Entry 5ESO (X-ray diffraction, 2.05 A resolution); this record covers chains A and C of the 4 polymer chains in the assembly.

# Chain A (and C)
Protein: 2-succinyl-5-enolpyruvyl-6-hydroxy-3-cyclohexene-1-carboxylate synthase
From: Mycobacterium tuberculosis (strain ATCC 25618 / H37Rv)
Notes: EC 2.2.1.9; chain C of this document is another copy of the same molecule, construct and numbering; everything in this record applies to it too
UniProt: P9WK11 (MEND_MYCTU); residues 1-554 here = UniProt positions 1-554
Chain sequence (574 residues; each row starts with the number of its first residue; numbers below 1 keep their minus sign (Met-19 is residue -19)):
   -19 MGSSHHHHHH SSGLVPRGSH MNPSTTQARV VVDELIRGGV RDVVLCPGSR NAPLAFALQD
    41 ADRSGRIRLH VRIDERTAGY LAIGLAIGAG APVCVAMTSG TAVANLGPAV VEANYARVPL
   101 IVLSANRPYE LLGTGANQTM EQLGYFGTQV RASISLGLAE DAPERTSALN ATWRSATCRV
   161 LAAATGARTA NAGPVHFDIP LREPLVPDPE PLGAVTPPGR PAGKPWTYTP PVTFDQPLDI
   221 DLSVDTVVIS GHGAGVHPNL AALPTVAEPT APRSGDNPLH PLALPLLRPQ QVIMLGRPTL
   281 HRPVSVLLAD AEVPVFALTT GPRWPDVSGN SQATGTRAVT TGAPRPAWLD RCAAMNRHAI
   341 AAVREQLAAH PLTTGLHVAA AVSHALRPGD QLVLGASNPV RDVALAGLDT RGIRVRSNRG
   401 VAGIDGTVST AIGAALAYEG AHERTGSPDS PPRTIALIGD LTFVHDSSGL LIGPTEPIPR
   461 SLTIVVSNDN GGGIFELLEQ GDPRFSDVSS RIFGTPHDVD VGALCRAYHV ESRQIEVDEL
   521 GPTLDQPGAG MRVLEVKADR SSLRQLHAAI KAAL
Not modelled in the structure: -19 to 0, 190-194, 471-486, 494-496, 528 (chain C: -19 to 1, 185-194)
Differences from the reference sequence: initiating methionine (-19); expression tag (-18 to 0)
Metal / ion sites: Mg2+: Asp440, Asp469
Residues lining bound ligands:
  - isochorismic acid (ISC; (5S,6S)-5-[(1-carboxyethenyl)oxy]-6-hydroxycyclohexa-1,3-diene-1-carboxylic acid): Gly28, Ser29, Arg30, Thr78, Arg107, Asn117, Gln118
  - thiamine diphosphate (TPP): Pro27, Gly28, Glu55, Thr78, Thr81, Ala82, Asn85, Gln118

# Chain A / chain C interface
Pairs across the interface (85):
  Ala151(A) with Ser308(C); Gly309(C)
  Thr152(A) with Ser308(C)
  Ser155(A) with Asp306(C); Gly309(C)
  Cys158(A) with Trp304(C)
  Arg159(A) with Trp304(C), hydrogen bond (side chain-backbone); Asp306(C), hydrogen bond (side chain-backbone)
  Ala162(A) with Trp304(C), hydrophobic
  Ala167(A) with Gln216(C), hydrogen bond (backbone-side chain)
  Arg168(A) with Phe214(C); Gln216(C), hydrogen bond; Thr299(C), hydrogen bond (side chain-backbone); Gly301(C), hydrogen bond (side chain-backbone); Pro302(C); Trp304(C); Thr314(C), hydrogen bond; Gly315(C), hydrogen bond (side chain-backbone)
  Thr169(A) with Phe214(C); Pro302(C)
  Arg200(A) with Asn310(C), hydrogen bond (side chain-backbone); Ser311(C), hydrogen bond (side chain-backbone); Gln312(C)
  Trp206(A) with Gly309(C), hydrogen bond (side chain-backbone); Ser311(C); Gln312(C)
  Thr207(A) with Ser311(C), hydrogen bond (side chain-backbone); Gln312(C); Thr314(C)
  Tyr208(A) with Gln312(C), hydrogen bond (backbone-backbone); Ala313(C); Thr314(C), hydrogen bond (backbone-backbone)
  Thr209(A) with Gln216(C); Trp304(C); Thr314(C), hydrogen bond
  Pro210(A) with Gln216(C), hydrogen bond (backbone-side chain); Pro217(C); Leu218(C); Thr314(C)
  Val212(A) with Phe214(C), hydrophobic; Asp215(C); Gln216(C)
  Thr213(A) with Thr213(C); Phe214(C); Asp215(C), hydrogen bond (backbone-backbone)
  Phe214(A) with Arg168(C); Val212(C), hydrophobic; Thr213(C); Phe214(C), hydrophobic
  Asp215(A) with Val212(C); Thr213(C), hydrogen bond (backbone-backbone)
  Gln216(A) with Arg168(C), hydrogen bond; Thr209(C); Pro210(C), hydrogen bond (side chain-backbone); Pro211(C); Val212(C)
  Pro217(A) with Pro210(C)
  Ala291(A) with Ala151(C), hydrophobic
  Thr299(A) with Arg168(C), hydrogen bond
  Gly301(A) with Arg168(C), hydrogen bond (backbone-side chain)
  Pro302(A) with Arg168(C), hydrogen bond (backbone-side chain); Thr169(C)
  Arg303(A) with Arg168(C), hydrogen bond (backbone-side chain)
  Trp304(A) with Arg159(C), hydrogen bond (backbone-side chain); Arg168(C)
  Pro305(A) with Arg159(C), hydrogen bond (backbone-side chain)
  Asp306(A) with Arg159(C)
  Gly309(A) with Ala151(C); Ser155(C), hydrogen bond (backbone-side chain); Trp206(C), hydrogen bond (backbone-side chain)
  Asn310(A) with Arg200(C), hydrogen bond; Trp206(C)
  Ser311(A) with Arg200(C); Trp206(C); Thr207(C), hydrogen bond (backbone-side chain)
  Gln312(A) with Arg200(C); Trp206(C); Thr207(C); Tyr208(C), hydrogen bond (backbone-backbone)
  Ala313(A) with Tyr208(C)
  Thr314(A) with Arg168(C); Tyr208(C), hydrogen bond (backbone-backbone); Thr209(C); Pro210(C)
  Gly315(A) with Arg168(C)
Interface residues without a listed pair, chain A (39 interface residues in all): Thr128, Leu218, Ser308
Interface residues without a listed pair, chain C (40 interface residues in all): Gly127, Ala148, Thr152, Ala162, Thr300, Arg303, Pro305, Thr316

# In short
39 residues of chain A face 40 of chain C across their interface; the contacts include 32 hydrogen bonds.
Among the polar pairs are Arg159(A)-Trp304(C), Arg159(A)-Asp306(C) and Ala167(A)-Gln216(C). Chain A binds
isochorismic acid and thiamine diphosphate. Asp440(A) and Asp469(A) form the Mg2+ site.
Both chains are 2-succinyl-5-enolpyruvyl-6-hydroxy-3-cyclohexene-1-carboxylate synthase (Mycobacterium
tuberculosis (strain ATCC 25618 / H37Rv)). Entry 5ESO (Crystal Structure of M. tuberculosis MenD with ThDP,
Mg2+ and Isochorismate bound) was determined by X-ray diffraction together with 5ERX, 5ERY, 5ESD, 5ESS and
5ESU from the same study.
